8FAK - chains G and H of the 6 polymer chains in the assembly; structure by electron microscopy, 3.22 A resolution.

Chain G:
Molecule: 40-nt DNA strand
Sequence (40 nucleotides; each row starts with the number of its first residue; numbering starts at 0):
     0 GCCGCAGACTCATTTAGCCCTTATCCGTATTGCGGTCTCG
Unresolved in the structure: 0-3, 27-39

Chain H:
Name: Primosomal protein N'
Organism: Escherichia coli (strain K12)
Notes: EC 3.6.4.-
UniProtKB: P17888 (PRIA_ECOLI); residues 1-732 here = UniProt positions 1-732
Chain sequence (732 residues; numbered 1 to 732; the number before each row is that of its first residue):
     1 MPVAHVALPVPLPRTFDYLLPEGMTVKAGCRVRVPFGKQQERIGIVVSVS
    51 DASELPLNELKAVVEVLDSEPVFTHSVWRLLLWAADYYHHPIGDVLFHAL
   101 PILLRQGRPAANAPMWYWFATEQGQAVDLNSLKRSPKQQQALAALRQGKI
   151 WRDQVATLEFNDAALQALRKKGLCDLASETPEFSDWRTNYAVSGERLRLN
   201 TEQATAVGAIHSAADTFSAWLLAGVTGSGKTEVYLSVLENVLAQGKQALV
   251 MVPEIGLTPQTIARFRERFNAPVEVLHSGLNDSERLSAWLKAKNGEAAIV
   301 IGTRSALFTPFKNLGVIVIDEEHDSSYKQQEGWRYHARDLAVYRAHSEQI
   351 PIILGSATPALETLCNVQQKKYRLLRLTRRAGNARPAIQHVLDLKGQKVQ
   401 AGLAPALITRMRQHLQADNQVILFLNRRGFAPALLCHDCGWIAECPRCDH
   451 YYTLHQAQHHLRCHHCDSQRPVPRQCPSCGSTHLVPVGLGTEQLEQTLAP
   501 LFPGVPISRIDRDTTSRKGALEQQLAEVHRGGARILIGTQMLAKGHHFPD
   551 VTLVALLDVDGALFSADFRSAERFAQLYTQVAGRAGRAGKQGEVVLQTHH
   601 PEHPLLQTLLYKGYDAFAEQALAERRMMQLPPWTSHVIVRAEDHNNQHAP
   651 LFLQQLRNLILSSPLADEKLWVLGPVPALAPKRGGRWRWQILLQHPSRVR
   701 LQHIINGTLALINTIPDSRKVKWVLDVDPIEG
Unresolved in the structure: 1, 112-199
Ion coordination: Zn2+ site 1: Cys-436, Cys-439, Cys-476, Cys-479; Zn2+ site 2: Cys-445, Cys-448, Cys-463, Cys-466
Reported in the primary citation:
  - mutagenesis - D438A (95.0 +/- 1.9%), D438A/T482A/H483A (95.8 +/- 3.1%), T482A (91.3 +/- 6.5%), H483A (92.2 +/- 3.7%): unchanged binding to replication fork
  - mutagenesis - D438A, T482A, H483A: decreased catalytic activity with Primosomal replication protein N
  - mutagenesis - D438A, T482A, H483A: decreased catalytic activity on PriB

Chain G / chain H interface:
Pairs across the interface (52; chain G residue first):
  DA5(G) / Leu-435(H)  sugar contact
  DA5(G) / Val-487(H)  base contact
  DG6(G) / Pro-432(H)  base contact
  DG6(G) / Ala-433(H)  base contact
  DG6(G) / Val-487(H)  hydrogen bond to the base
  DG6(G) / Gly-488(H)  base contact
  DC8(G) / Asp-560(H)  base contact
  DC8(G) / Gly-561(H)  sugar contact
  DC8(G) / Phe-564(H)  sugar contact
  DC8(G) / Ser-565(H)  sugar contact
  DT9(G) / Arg-427(H)  base contact
  DT9(G) / Gly-561(H)  base contact
  DT9(G) / Ala-566(H)  phosphate contact
  DT9(G) / Ser-570(H)  base contact
  DT9(G) / Leu-679(H)  phosphate contact
  DC10(G) / Asn-426(H)  base contact
  DC10(G) / Arg-427(H)  hydrogen bond to the sugar
  DC10(G) / His-450(H)  salt bridge to the phosphate
  DC10(G) / His-465(H)  salt bridge to the phosphate
  DA11(G) / Asn-426(H)  sugar contact
  DA11(G) / Arg-427(H)  phosphate contact
  DA11(G) / Arg-428(H)  hydrogen bond to the phosphate
  DA11(G) / His-464(H)  salt bridge to the phosphate
  DA11(G) / Thr-539(H)  hydrogen bond to the phosphate
  DA11(G) / Gln-540(H)  base contact
  DT12(G) / Arg-428(H)  salt bridge to the phosphate
  DT12(G) / Asp-511(H)  phosphate contact
  DT12(G) / Arg-512(H)  salt bridge to the phosphate
  DT12(G) / Thr-539(H)  hydrogen bond to the phosphate
  DT12(G) / Gln-540(H)  sugar contact
  DT12(G) / Met-541(H)  sugar contact
  DT12(G) / Lys-544(H)  phosphate contact
  DT13(G) / Glu-254(H)  phosphate contact
  DT13(G) / Ser-326(H)  sugar contact
  DT13(G) / Lys-544(H)  sugar contact
  DT14(G) / Pro-253(H)  sugar contact
  DT14(G) / Glu-254(H)  phosphate contact
  DT14(G) / Ile-255(H)  hydrogen bond to the phosphate
  DT14(G) / Thr-303(H)  hydrogen bond to the phosphate
  DT14(G) / Arg-304(H)  hydrogen bond to the base
  DA15(G) / His-98(H)  phosphate contact
  DA15(G) / His-277(H)  phosphate contact
  DA15(G) / Ser-278(H)  hydrogen bond to the phosphate
  DA15(G) / Thr-303(H)  hydrogen bond to the phosphate
  DA15(G) / Arg-304(H)  sugar contact
  DA15(G) / Ser-305(H)  hydrogen bond to the phosphate
  DA15(G) / Glu-331(H)  base contact
  DG16(G) / His-98(H)  salt bridge to the phosphate
  DG16(G) / Arg-105(H)  salt bridge to the phosphate
  DG16(G) / Arg-285(H)  salt bridge to the phosphate
  DC17(G) / Ile-102(H)  phosphate contact
  DC17(G) / Arg-105(H)  salt bridge to the phosphate
Other interface residues (no listed pair), chain G (13 interface residues in all): DC4
Other interface residues (no listed pair), chain H (44 interface residues in all): Gly-256, Val-399, Ile-442, Tyr-451, Ala-562, Asp-567

Summary:
13 residues of chain G face 44 of chain H across their interface; the contacts include 11 hydrogen bonds and 9
salt bridges. Polar pairs include DG6(G)/Val-487(H), DT14(G)/Arg-304(H) and DC10(G)/Arg-427(H). From the
paper: D438A, T482A and H483A of chain H reduce catalytic activity with Primosomal replication protein N;
D438A, T482A and H483A of chain H reduce catalytic activity on PriB.
Chain G is a 40-nt DNA strand and chain H is Primosomal protein N' (Escherichia coli (strain K12)); the
structure, DNA replication fork binding triggers structural changes in the PriA DNA helicase that regulate the
PriA-PriB ..., was determined by electron microscopy.
